PDB entry 5IML | X-ray diffraction, 1.80 A resolution | chains A and B

# Chain A
Protein: V-set and immunoglobulin domain-containing protein 4
Source organism: Homo sapiens
UniProtKB: Q9Y279 (VSIG4_HUMAN); residues 0-213 here correspond to UniProt positions 19-232 (UniProt number = residue number + 19)
Sequence (220 residues; each row starts with the number of its first residue; numbers below 1 keep their minus sign (His-6 is residue -6)):
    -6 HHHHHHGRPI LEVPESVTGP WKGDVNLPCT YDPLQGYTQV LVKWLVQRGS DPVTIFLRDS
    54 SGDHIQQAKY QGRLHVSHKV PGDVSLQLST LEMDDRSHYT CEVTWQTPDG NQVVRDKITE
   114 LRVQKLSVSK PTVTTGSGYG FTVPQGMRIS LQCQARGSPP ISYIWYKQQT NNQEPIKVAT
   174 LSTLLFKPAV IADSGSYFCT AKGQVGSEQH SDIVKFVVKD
Disordered / not traced: -6 to -1, 119-213
Differences from the reference sequence: expression tag (-6 to -1)
Cystine bridges: Cys22-Cys94

# Chain B
Protein: Nanobody
Notes: antibody fragment or engineered binder
Sequence (131 residues; row label = number of the first residue in the row; numbering starts at 0):
     0 QVQLVESGGG LVQAGGSLRL SCAASGRTFS SYGMGWFRQA PGKEREFVAA IRWNGGSTYY
    60 ADSVKGRFTI SRDNAKNTVY LQMNSLKPED TAVYYCAAGR WDKYGSSFQD EYDYWGQGTQ
   120 VTVSSHHHHH H
Disordered / not traced: 125-130
Cystine bridges: Cys21-Cys95

# Chain A / chain B interface
Pairs across the interface - 26 pairs, chain A then chain B:
  Val6(A) - Arg99(B)  hydrogen bond (backbone-side chain)
  Pro7(A) - Arg99(B)  hydrogen bond (backbone-side chain)
  Glu8(A) - Arg99(B)
  Glu8(A) - Tyr113(B)
  Gln40(A) - Trp52(B)
  Ser43(A) - Trp52(B)
  Ser43(A) - Asn53(B)
  Pro45(A) - Arg51(B)
  Pro45(A) - Trp52(B)
  His91(A) - Ser30(B)  hydrogen bond
  Thr93(A) - Asp101(B)  hydrogen bond
  Glu95(A) - Lys102(B)  salt bridge
  Glu95(A) - Tyr103(B)
  Val107(A) - Tyr103(B)
  Arg108(A) - Gly104(B)
  Arg108(A) - Phe107(B)
  Arg108(A) - Glu110(B)  salt bridge
  Asp109(A) - Trp100(B)
  Asp109(A) - Asp101(B)  hydrogen bond (side chain-backbone)
  Asp109(A) - Lys102(B)  hydrogen bond (side chain-backbone)
  Asp109(A) - Tyr103(B)  hydrogen bond (side chain-backbone)
  Lys110(A) - Arg99(B)
  Ile111(A) - Trp52(B)
  Ile111(A) - Arg99(B)  hydrogen bond (backbone-backbone)
  Ile111(A) - Trp100(B)
  Ile111(A) - Asp101(B)
Other interface residues (no listed pair), chain A (17 interface residues in all): Gly42, Asp44, Glu113
Other interface residues (no listed pair), chain B (15 interface residues in all): Thr27, Ser29

# In short
The interface between chain A and chain B involves 17 residues on one side and 15 on the other, with 8
hydrogen bonds and 2 salt bridges. Polar contacts include Glu95(A)-Lys102(B), Arg108(A)-Glu110(B) and
Val6(A)-Arg99(B).
Chain A is V-set and immunoglobulin domain-containing protein 4 (Homo sapiens) and chain B is Nanobody; the
structure, Nanobody targeting human Vsig4 in Spacegroup P212121, was determined by X-ray diffraction (same
publication as 5IMK, 5IMM and 5IMO).
